PDB entry 3VXT | X-ray diffraction, 2.50 A resolution | chains C and D

Chain C:
Molecule: T36-5 TCR alpha chain
From: Homo sapiens
Amino-acid sequence (205 residues; each row starts with the number of its first residue; numbering starts at 0):
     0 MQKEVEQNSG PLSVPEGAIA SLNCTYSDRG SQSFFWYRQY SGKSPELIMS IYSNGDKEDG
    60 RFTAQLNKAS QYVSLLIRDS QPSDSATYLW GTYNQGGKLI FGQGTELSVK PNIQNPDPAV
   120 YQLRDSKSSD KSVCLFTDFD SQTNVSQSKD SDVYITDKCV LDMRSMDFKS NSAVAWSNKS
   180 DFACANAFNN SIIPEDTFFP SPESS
Not modelled in the structure: 0-1, 201-204
Disulfide bonds: C133-C183

Chain D:
Molecule: T36-5 TCR beta chain
From: Homo sapiens
Amino-acid sequence (242 residues; row label = number of the first residue in the row; numbering starts at 0):
     0 MEAQVTQNPR YLITVTGKKL TVTCSQNMNH EYMSWYRQDP GLGLRQIYYS MNVEVTDKGD
    60 VPEGYKVSRK EKRNFPLILE SPSPNQTSLY FCASSGASHE QYFGPGTRLT VTEDLKNVFP
   120 PEVAVFEPSE AEISHTQKAT LVCLATGFYP DHVELSWWVN GKEVHSGVCT DPQPLKEQPA
   180 LNDSRYALSS RLRVSATFWQ NPRNHFRCQV QFYGLSENDE WTQDRAKPVT QIVSAEAWGR
   240 AD
Not modelled in the structure: 0
Disulfide bonds: C23-C91, C142-C207

How chain C and chain D interact:
Residue-residue contacts (74):
  K2(C) - L43(D)
  F34(C) - S97(D)
  F34(C) - H98(D)
  Y36(C) - E99(D)
  Y36(C) - Q100(D)  hydrogen bond (side chain-backbone)
  Y36(C) - F102(D)  hydrophobic
  Q38(C) - Q37(D)  hydrogen bond
  Q38(C) - F90(D)
  S40(C) - Q172(D)
  G41(C) - L88(D)
  K42(C) - F90(D)
  S43(C) - F90(D)
  S43(C) - F102(D)
  S43(C) - G103(D)
  P44(C) - F102(D)
  L46(C) - E99(D)
  S49(C) - E99(D)  hydrogen bond
  Y51(C) - S97(D)  hydrogen bond
  Y92(C) - H98(D)
  G96(C) - Y31(D)
  L98(C) - Y31(D)
  L98(C) - Q100(D)
  F100(C) - Y35(D)
  F100(C) - F102(D)  hydrophobic
  D116(C) - H134(D)  salt bridge
  Y120(C) - S128(D)
  Y120(C) - A130(D)  hydrophobic
  Y120(C) - E131(D)
  Y120(C) - H134(D)
  Y120(C) - T135(D)  hydrogen bond
  Q121(C) - S128(D)
  L122(C) - F125(D)
  L122(C) - E126(D)
  L122(C) - T139(D)
  L122(C) - V141(D)  hydrophobic
  R123(C) - F125(D)
  R123(C) - E126(D)  salt bridge
  R123(C) - R239(D)
  S125(C) - V124(D)  hydrogen bond (side chain-backbone)
  S128(C) - A123(D)
  K130(C) - T145(D)
  V132(C) - F125(D)  hydrophobic
  L134(C) - T139(D)
  D137(C) - T135(D)
  D137(C) - R192(D)  salt bridge
  Q146(C) - L174(D)
  Y153(C) - E176(D)
  I154(C) - L174(D)
  T155(C) - D170(D)
  T155(C) - S188(D)
  C158(C) - C168(D)  disulfide
  C158(C) - T169(D)
  C158(C) - R190(D)
  V159(C) - C168(D)  hydrogen bond (backbone-side chain)
  L160(C) - G166(D)
  L160(C) - C168(D)
  L160(C) - R192(D)
  D161(C) - S165(D)
  D161(C) - G166(D)  hydrogen bond (backbone-backbone)
  M162(C) - K137(D)
  M162(C) - S165(D)
  M162(C) - R192(D)
  R163(C) - H164(D)
  R163(C) - S165(D)
  F167(C) - K137(D)
  F167(C) - R192(D)
  S169(C) - R192(D)  hydrogen bond
  S171(C) - R190(D)  hydrogen bond (backbone-side chain)
  V173(C) - S188(D)
  V173(C) - R190(D)
  W175(C) - L143(D)  hydrophobic
  W175(C) - A186(D)  hydrophobic
  F197(C) - H134(D)
  P199(C) - A130(D)  hydrophobic
Other interface residues (no listed pair), chain C (49 interface residues in all): L88, K97, T136, D156, A172
Other interface residues (no listed pair), chain D (48 interface residues in all): L41, Y48, M50, S94, P104, V167, P171, Q177
Inter-chain disulfides: C158(C)-C168(D)

Summary:
49 residues of chain C face 48 of chain D across their interface; the contacts include 1 disulfide bond, 10
hydrogen bonds and 3 salt bridges. Polar contacts include D116(C)-H134(D), R123(C)-E126(D) and
D137(C)-R192(D).
Chain C is T36-5 TCR alpha chain and chain D is T36-5 TCR beta chain, both from Homo sapiens; the structure,
T36-5 TCR specific for HLA-A24-Nef134-10, was determined by X-ray diffraction, deposited together with 3VXM,
3VXN, 3VXO, 3VXP, 3VXQ, 3VXR and 3 further entries.
